5T67 - chains A and B; structure by X-ray diffraction, 1.60 A resolution.

# Chain A (and B)
Name: Sugar 3-C-methyl transferase
From: Actinomadura kijaniata
Notes: chain B of this document is another copy of the same molecule, construct and numbering; everything in this record applies to it too
Reference sequence: B3TMQ9 (B3TMQ9_9ACTN); residues 1-414 here = UniProt positions 1-414
Chain sequence (416 residues; row label = number of the first residue in the row; numbers below 1 keep their minus sign (Gly-1 is residue -1)):
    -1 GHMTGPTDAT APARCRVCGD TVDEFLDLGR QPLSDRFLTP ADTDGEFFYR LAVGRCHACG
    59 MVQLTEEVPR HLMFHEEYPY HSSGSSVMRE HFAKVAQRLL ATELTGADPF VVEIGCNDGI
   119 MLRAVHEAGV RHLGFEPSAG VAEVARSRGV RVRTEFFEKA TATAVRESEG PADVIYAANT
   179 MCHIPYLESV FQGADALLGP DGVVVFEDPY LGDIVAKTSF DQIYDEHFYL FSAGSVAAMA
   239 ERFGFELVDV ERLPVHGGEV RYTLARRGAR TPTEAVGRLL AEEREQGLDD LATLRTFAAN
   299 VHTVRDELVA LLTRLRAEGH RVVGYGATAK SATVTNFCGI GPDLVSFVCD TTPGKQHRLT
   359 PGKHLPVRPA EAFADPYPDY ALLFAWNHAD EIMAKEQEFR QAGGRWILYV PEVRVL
Unresolved in the structure: -1 to 9 (chain B: -1 to 9, 39-41)
Sequence notes: expression tag (-1 to 0)
Bound ions: Zn2+: Cys13, Cys16, Cys54, Cys57
Small-molecule neighbours:
  - JHZ ((2R,4S,6R)-4-amino-4,6-dimethyl-5-oxotetrahydro-2H-pyran-2-yl [(2R,3S,5R)-3-hydroxy-5-(5-methyl-2,4-dioxo-3,4-dihydropyrimidin-1(2H)-yl)tetrahydrofuran-2-yl]methyl dihydrogen diphosphate (non-preferred name)): Asp33, Tyr76, Tyr78, Gly82, Asn177, His181, Tyr222, Glu224, His225, His254, Tyr323, Gly324, Ala325, Thr326, Ala327, Lys328, Cys347, Asp348, Thr349, Thr350, Lys353, Ala383, Asn385, His386, Glu389, Ile390, Lys393
  - S-adenosylhomocysteine (SAH): Phe72, Tyr76, Tyr78, Ser80, Phe90, Glu111, Ile112, Gly113, Asn115, Phe133, Glu134, Pro135, Ser136, Val139, Glu153, Phe154, Phe155, Ala176, Asn177, Thr178, His181, Ile182, Tyr184

# Interface between chain A and chain B
Pairs across the interface (30; chain A residue first):
  Val85(A) - Lys92(B)
  Glu88(A) - Glu88(B)
  Lys92(A) - Val85(B)
  Lys92(A) - Glu88(B)  salt bridge
  Gln95(A) - Asp388(B)
  Gln95(A) - Glu389(B)
  Gln95(A) - Ala392(B)
  Arg96(A) - Asp388(B)  salt bridge
  Leu98(A) - Ala392(B)  hydrophobic
  Leu98(A) - Gln395(B)  hydrogen bond (backbone-side chain)
  Ala99(A) - Asp388(B)
  Ala99(A) - Met391(B)  hydrophobic
  Ala99(A) - Ala392(B)
  Leu102(A) - Gln395(B)
  Leu102(A) - Arg398(B)  hydrogen bond (backbone-side chain)
  Thr103(A) - Arg398(B)
  Gly104(A) - Arg398(B)  hydrogen bond (backbone-side chain)
  Gly104(A) - Gln399(B)
  Ala105(A) - Gln399(B)  hydrogen bond (backbone-side chain)
  Pro107(A) - Arg398(B)
  Asp388(A) - Gln95(B)
  Asp388(A) - Arg96(B)  salt bridge
  Asp388(A) - Ala99(B)
  Glu389(A) - Gln95(B)
  Met391(A) - Ala99(B)
  Ala392(A) - Gln95(B)
  Ala392(A) - Leu98(B)  hydrophobic
  Gln395(A) - Ala126(B)
  Arg398(A) - Ala99(B)  hydrogen bond (side chain-backbone)
  Arg398(A) - Thr103(B)
Other interface residues (no listed pair), chain A (22 interface residues in all): Thr100, Asp106, Glu283, Gln399
Other interface residues (no listed pair), chain B (21 interface residues in all): Thr100, Ala105, Val128, Arg276, Ala387

# Summary
22 residues of chain A face 21 of chain B across their interface, with 5 hydrogen bonds and 3 salt bridges.
Among the polar pairs are Lys92(A)-Glu88(B), Arg96(A)-Asp388(B) and Leu98(A)-Gln395(B). Bound to chain A:
S-adenosylhomocysteine and compound JHZ. Cys13(A), Cys16(A), Cys54(A) and Cys57(A) coordinate Zn2+.
Both chains are Sugar 3-C-methyl transferase (Actinomadura kijaniata). Entry 5T67 (x-ray structure of the
KijD1 C3-methyltransferase from Actinomadura kijaniata in complex with SAH and dTDP-sugar product) was
determined by X-ray diffraction, deposited together with 5T6B.
